9FGH - chains C and D of the 6 polymer chains in the assembly; structure by electron microscopy, 3.00 A resolution.

Chain C:
Protein: Gamma-aminobutyric acid receptor subunit gamma-2
Organism: Homo sapiens
UniProt: P18507 (GBRG2_HUMAN), isoform P18507-2; residues -38 to 436 here correspond to UniProt positions 1-475 (UniProt number = residue number + 39)
Sequence (495 residues; numbered -38 to 456; the number before each row is that of its first residue; numbers below 1 keep their minus sign (Met-38 is residue -38)):
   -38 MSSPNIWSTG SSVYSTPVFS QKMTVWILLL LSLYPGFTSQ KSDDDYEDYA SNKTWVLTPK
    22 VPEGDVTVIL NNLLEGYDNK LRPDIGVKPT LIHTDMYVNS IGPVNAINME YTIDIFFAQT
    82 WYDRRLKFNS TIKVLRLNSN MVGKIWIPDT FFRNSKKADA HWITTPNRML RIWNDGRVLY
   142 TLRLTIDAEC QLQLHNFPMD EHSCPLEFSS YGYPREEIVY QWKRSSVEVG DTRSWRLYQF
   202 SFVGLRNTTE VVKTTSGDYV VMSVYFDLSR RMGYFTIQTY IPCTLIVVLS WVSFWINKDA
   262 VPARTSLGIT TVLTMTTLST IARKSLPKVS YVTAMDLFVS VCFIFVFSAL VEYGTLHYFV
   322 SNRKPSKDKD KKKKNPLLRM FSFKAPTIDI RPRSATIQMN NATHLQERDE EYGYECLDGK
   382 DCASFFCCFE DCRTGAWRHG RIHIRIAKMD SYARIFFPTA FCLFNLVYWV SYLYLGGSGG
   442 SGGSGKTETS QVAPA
Disordered / not traced: -38 to 26, 324-405, 437-456
Differences from the reference sequence: expression tag (437-456)
Swiss-Prot annotation at these positions:
  - region: Arg394 to Asp411 (Interaction with GABARAP)
  - glycosylation (N-linked (GlcNAc...) asparagine): Asn13, Asn90, Asn208
Cystine bridges: Cys151-Cys165
Covalently attached groups: N-acetylglucosamine (NAG) linked to Asn208

Chain D:
Protein: Gamma-aminobutyric acid receptor subunit alpha-1
Organism: Homo sapiens
UniProt: P14867 (GBRA1_HUMAN); residues 1-429 here correspond to UniProt positions 28-456 (UniProt number = residue number + 27)
Sequence (464 residues; row label = number of the first residue in the row; numbers below 1 keep their minus sign (Met-34 is residue -34)):
   -34 MKKSPGLSDY LWAWTLFLST LTGRSYGDYK DDDDKQPSLQ DELKDNTTVF TRILDRLLDG
    26 YDNRLRPGLG ERVTEVKTDI FVTSFGPVSD HDMEYTIDVF FRQSWKDERL KFKGPMTVLR
    86 LNNLMASKIW TPDTFFHNGK KSVAHNMTMP NKLLRITEDG TLLYTMRLTV RAECPMHLED
   146 FPMDAHACPL KFGSYAYTRA EVVYEWTREP ARSVVVAEDG SRLNQYDLLG QTVDSGIVQS
   206 STGEYVVMTT HFHLKRKIGY FVIQTYLPCI MTVILSQVSF WLNRESVPAR TVFGVTTVLT
   266 MTTLSISARN SLPKVAYATA MDWFIAVCYA FVFSALIEFA TVNYFTKRGY AWDGKSVVPE
   326 KPKKVKDPLI KKNNTYAPTA TSYTPNLARG DPGLATIAKS ATIEPKEVKP ETKPPEPKKT
   386 FNSVSKIDRL SRIAFPLLFG IFNLVYWATY LNREPQLKAP TPHQ
Disordered / not traced: -34 to 11, 319-383, 417-429
Differences from the reference sequence: initiating methionine (-34); expression tag (-33 to 0)
Swiss-Prot annotation at these positions:
  - binding site (4-aminobutanoate): Arg67, Thr130
  - binding site (3alpha-hydroxy-5alpha-pregnan-11,20-dione): Trp246
  - glycosylation (N-linked (GlcNAc...) asparagine): Asn11, Asn111
Cystine bridges: Cys139-Cys153
Covalently attached groups: N-acetylglucosamine (NAG) linked to Asn111
Small-molecule neighbours:
  - gamma-amino-butanoic acid (ABU): Phe65, Arg67, Leu118, Thr130
  - PIO ([(2R)-2-octanoyloxy-3-[oxidanyl-[(1R,2R,3S,4R,5R,6S)-2,3,6-tris(oxidanyl)-4,5-diphosphonooxy-cyclohexyl]oxy-phosphoryl]oxy-propyl] octanoate): Arg249, Thr306, Phe310, Lys312, Arg313, Asn387, Ser388, Val389, Ser390, Lys391, Ile392, Leu395

Chain C / chain D interface:
Contacting residue pairs - 69 pairs, chain C then chain D:
  Val27(C) - Leu30(D)  hydrophobic
  Val27(C) - Leu34(D)  hydrophobic
  Thr28(C) - Asp27(D)  hydrogen bond
  Thr28(C) - Leu30(D)
  Leu31(C) - Arg29(D)
  Leu31(C) - Leu30(D)  hydrophobic
  Asn32(C) - Arg29(D)  hydrogen bond
  Leu35(C) - Arg29(D)
  Asn60(C) - His102(D)
  Phe77(C) - Tyr160(D)  hydrophobic
  Arg97(C) - Glu166(D)
  Leu98(C) - Arg29(D)
  Leu98(C) - Ala161(D)
  Asn99(C) - Arg29(D)
  Asn99(C) - Tyr162(D)
  Asn101(C) - Asn28(D)
  Met102(C) - Arg29(D)
  His122(C) - Lys105(D)
  Ile124(C) - Thr99(D)
  Ile124(C) - Phe100(D)
  Ile124(C) - Ser107(D)
  Ile124(C) - Ala109(D)  hydrophobic
  Thr125(C) - Thr99(D)  hydrogen bond (backbone-backbone)
  Thr125(C) - Met131(D)
  Thr125(C) - Leu133(D)
  Thr126(C) - Pro97(D)
  Thr126(C) - Asp98(D)
  Thr126(C) - Thr99(D)
  Asn128(C) - Phe100(D)
  Asn128(C) - Tyr160(D)
  Arg129(C) - Tyr160(D)
  Met130(C) - Tyr160(D)  hydrophobic
  Met130(C) - Ala161(D)  hydrophobic
  Arg132(C) - Ala161(D)  hydrogen bond (side chain-backbone)
  Arg132(C) - Thr163(D)
  Arg132(C) - Thr207(D)  hydrogen bond (side chain-backbone)
  Arg132(C) - Tyr210(D)  hydrogen bond
  Thr142(C) - Tyr160(D)
  Leu143(C) - Tyr160(D)  hydrogen bond (backbone-side chain)
  Arg144(C) - Phe100(D)
  Arg144(C) - Phe101(D)  hydrogen bond (side chain-backbone)
  Arg144(C) - His102(D)  hydrogen bond (side chain-backbone)
  Arg144(C) - Gly104(D)
  Arg144(C) - Tyr160(D)  hydrogen bond (backbone-side chain)
  Arg197(C) - His56(D)  hydrogen bond (side chain-backbone)
  Arg197(C) - Asp57(D)  hydrogen bond (side chain-backbone)
  Arg197(C) - Lys105(D)
  Tyr199(C) - Met58(D)
  Tyr199(C) - Lys279(D)
  Tyr199(C) - Val280(D)  hydrophobic
  Tyr199(C) - Ala281(D)
  Gln200(C) - Lys279(D)
  Arg232(C) - Ala281(D)
  Tyr235(C) - Arg274(D)
  Tyr235(C) - Lys279(D)
  Tyr235(C) - Val280(D)
  Leu246(C) - Tyr294(D)
  Val249(C) - Phe298(D)  hydrophobic
  Leu250(C) - Leu301(D)  hydrophobic
  Ile257(C) - Asn308(D)
  Asn258(C) - Asn308(D)  hydrogen bond (backbone-side chain)
  Ala264(C) - Val252(D)  hydrophobic
  Ala264(C) - Thr256(D)
  Leu268(C) - Thr256(D)
  Leu268(C) - Val260(D)  hydrophobic
  Thr271(C) - Val260(D)
  Thr271(C) - Leu264(D)
  Thr275(C) - Leu264(D)
  Leu279(C) - Ile271(D)  hydrophobic
Other interface residues (no listed pair), chain C (51 interface residues in all): Ser61, Glu189, Ser195, Gln239, Pro243, Ile247, Val253, Trp256, Ala261, Pro263, Ile282, Ser286, Arg415
Other interface residues (no listed pair), chain D (55 interface residues in all): Phe66, Trp95, Thr96, Asn103, Val108, Glu138, Pro140, Ser206, Pro253, Val263, Thr267, Pro278, Phe304, Ala305, Tyr309

Summary:
51 residues of chain C and 55 residues of chain D are in contact, with 13 hydrogen bonds. Polar pairs include
Thr28(C)-Asp27(D), Asn32(C)-Arg29(D) and Arg132(C)-Ala161(D). Bound to chain D: compound PIO and
gamma-amino-butanoic acid. Covalently linked N-acetylglucosamine: at Asn208(C). N-acetylglucosamine is
covalently linked to Asn111(D).
Chain C is Gamma-aminobutyric acid receptor subunit gamma-2 and chain D is Gamma-aminobutyric acid receptor
subunit alpha-1, both from Homo sapiens; the structure, Cryo-EM structure of the full-length alpha1beta3gamma2
GABA(A) receptor in large MSP2N2 nanodisc in complex with GABA ..., was determined by electron microscopy.
